PDB entry 7N9B | electron microscopy, 3.80 A resolution | chains A and D of the 5 polymer chains in the assembly

# Chain A
Name: Spike glycoprotein
Source organism: Severe acute respiratory syndrome coronavirus 2
Reference sequence: P0DTC2 (SPIKE_SARS2); residues 93-1300 here correspond to UniProt positions 1-1208 (UniProt number = residue number - 92)
Chain sequence (1380 residues; row label = number of the first residue in the row):
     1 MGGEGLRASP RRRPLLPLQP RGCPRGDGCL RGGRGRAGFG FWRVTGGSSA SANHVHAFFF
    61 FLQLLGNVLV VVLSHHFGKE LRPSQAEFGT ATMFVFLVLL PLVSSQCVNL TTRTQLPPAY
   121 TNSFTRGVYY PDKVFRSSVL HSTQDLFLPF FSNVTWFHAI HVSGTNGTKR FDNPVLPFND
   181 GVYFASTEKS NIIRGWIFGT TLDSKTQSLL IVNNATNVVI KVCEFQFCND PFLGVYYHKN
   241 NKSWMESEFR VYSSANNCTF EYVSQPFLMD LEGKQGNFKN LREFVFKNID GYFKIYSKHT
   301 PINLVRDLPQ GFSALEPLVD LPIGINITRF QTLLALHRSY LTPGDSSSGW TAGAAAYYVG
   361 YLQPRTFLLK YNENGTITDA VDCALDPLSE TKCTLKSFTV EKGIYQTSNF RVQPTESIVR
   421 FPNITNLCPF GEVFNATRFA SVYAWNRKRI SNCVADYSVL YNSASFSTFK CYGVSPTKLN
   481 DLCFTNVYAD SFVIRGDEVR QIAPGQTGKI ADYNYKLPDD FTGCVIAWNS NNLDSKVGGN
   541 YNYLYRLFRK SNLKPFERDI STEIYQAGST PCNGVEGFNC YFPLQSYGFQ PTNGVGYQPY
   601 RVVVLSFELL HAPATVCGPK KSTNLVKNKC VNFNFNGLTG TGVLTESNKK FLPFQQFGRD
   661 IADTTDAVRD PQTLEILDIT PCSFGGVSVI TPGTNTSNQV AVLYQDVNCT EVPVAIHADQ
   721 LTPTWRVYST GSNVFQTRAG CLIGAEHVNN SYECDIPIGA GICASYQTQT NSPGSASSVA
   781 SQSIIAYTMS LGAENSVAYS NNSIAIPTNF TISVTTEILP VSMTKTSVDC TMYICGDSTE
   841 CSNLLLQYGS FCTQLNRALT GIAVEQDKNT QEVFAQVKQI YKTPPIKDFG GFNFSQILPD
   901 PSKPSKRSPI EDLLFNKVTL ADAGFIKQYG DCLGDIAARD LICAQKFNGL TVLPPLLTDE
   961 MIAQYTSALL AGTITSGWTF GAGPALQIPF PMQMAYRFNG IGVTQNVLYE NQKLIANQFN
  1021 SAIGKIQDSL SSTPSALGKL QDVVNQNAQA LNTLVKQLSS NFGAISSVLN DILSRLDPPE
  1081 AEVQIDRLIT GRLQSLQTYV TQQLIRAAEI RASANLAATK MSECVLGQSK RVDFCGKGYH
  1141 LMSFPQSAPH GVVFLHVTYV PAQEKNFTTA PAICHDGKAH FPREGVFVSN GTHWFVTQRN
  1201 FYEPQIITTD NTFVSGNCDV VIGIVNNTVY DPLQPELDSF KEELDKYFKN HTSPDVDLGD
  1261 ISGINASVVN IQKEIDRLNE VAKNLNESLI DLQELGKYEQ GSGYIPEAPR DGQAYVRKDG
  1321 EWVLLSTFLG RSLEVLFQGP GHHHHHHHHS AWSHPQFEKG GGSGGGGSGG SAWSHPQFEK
Not modelled in the structure: 1-118, 160-173, 206-207, 236-258, 265-277, 335-354, 713-732, 769-781, 920-946, 1240-1380
Disulfides: Cys383-Cys393, Cys428-Cys453, Cys471-Cys524, Cys483-Cys617, Cys572-Cys580, Cys630-Cys682, Cys709-Cys741, Cys835-Cys841, Cys1124-Cys1135
Construct notes: initiating methionine (1); expression tag (2-92, 1301-1380); engineered mutation Gly774 (Arg682 in P0DTC2), Ser775 (Arg683 in P0DTC2), Ser777 (Arg685 in P0DTC2), Pro909 (Phe817 in P0DTC2), Pro984 (Ala892 in P0DTC2), Pro991 (Ala899 in P0DTC2), Pro1034 (Ala942 in P0DTC2), Pro1078 (Lys986 in P0DTC2), Pro1079 (Val987 in P0DTC2)
Curated features (UniProtKB/Swiss-Prot):
  - region: Asn372 to Cys393 (Putative superantigen), Arg495 to Asp497 (Integrin-binding motif), Asn540 to Phe548 (Immunodominant HLA epitope recognized by the CD8+), Pro773, Ala776 (Putative superantigen), Ser908 to Tyr929 (Fusion peptide 1), Lys927 to Phe947 (Fusion peptide 2), Asp1255 to Glu1294 (Heptad repeat 2)
  - site: Arg907, Ser908 (Cleavage)
  - glycosylation: Asn109 (N-linked (GlcNAc...) (complex) asparagine), Asn153 (N-linked (GlcNAc...) (hybrid) asparagine), Asn166 (N-linked (GlcNAc...) (complex) asparagine), Asn214 (N-linked (GlcNAc...) (hybrid) asparagine), Asn241 (N-linked (GlcNAc...) (complex) asparagine), Asn257 (N-linked (GlcNAc...) (complex) asparagine), Asn326 (N-linked (GlcNAc...) (high mannose) asparagine), Asn374 (N-linked (GlcNAc...) (complex) asparagine), Thr415 (O-linked (GalNAc) threonine), Ser417 (O-linked (HexNAc...) serine), Asn423 (N-linked (GlcNAc...) (complex) asparagine), Asn435 (N-linked (GlcNAc...) (complex) asparagine), Asn695 (N-linked (GlcNAc...) (hybrid) asparagine), Asn708 (N-linked (GlcNAc...) (complex) asparagine), Asn749 (N-linked (GlcNAc...) (complex) asparagine), Thr768 (O-linked (GlcNAc...) threonine), Thr770 (O-linked (GlcNAc...) threonine), Asn801 (N-linked (GlcNAc...) (high mannose) asparagine), Asn809 (N-linked (GlcNAc...) (hybrid) asparagine), Asn893 (N-linked (GlcNAc...) (hybrid) asparagine) and 6 more in UniProt
Reported in the primary citation:
  - mutagenesis - L544R/E576Q: decreased binding to NB21 Nanobody (chain D)
  - mutagenesis - E576K: abolished binding to NB21 Nanobody (chain D)

# Chain D
Name: NB21 Nanobody
Source organism: Lama glama
Notes: antibody fragment or engineered binder
Chain sequence (146 residues; each row starts with the number of its first residue; numbers below 1 keep their minus sign (Met-15 is residue -15)):
   -15 MASMTGGQQM GRDPNSQVQL VESGGGLVQA GGSLRLSCAV SGLGAHRVGW FRRAPGKERE
    45 FVAAIGANGG NTNYLDSVKG RFTISRDNAK NTIYLQMNSL KPQDTAVYYC AARDIETAEY
   105 TYWGQGTQVT VSSKLAAALE HHHHHH
Not modelled in the structure: -15 to 0, 118-130
Disulfides: Cys22-Cys94

# How chain A and chain D interact
Residue-residue contacts (23; chain A residue first):
  Tyr541(A) with Leu27(D); Gly28(D); Ala29(D); Ala51(D); Asn52(D)
  Asn542(A) with Asn52(D), hydrogen bond (side chain-backbone)
  Gly574(A) with Asn57(D)
  Val575(A) with Phe45(D), hydrophobic
  Glu576(A) with Phe45(D); Ala48(D); Tyr104(D), hydrogen bond
  Gly577(A) with Glu100(D)
  Phe578(A) with Ala102(D); Glu103(D)
  Asn579(A) with Ala102(D), hydrogen bond (backbone-backbone)
  Cys580(A) with Glu100(D)
  Tyr581(A) with Glu100(D); Thr101(D), hydrogen bond (side chain-backbone); Ala102(D), hydrogen bond (side chain-backbone)
  Phe582(A) with Arg31(D); Arg97(D)
  Leu584(A) with Arg97(D)
  Gln585(A) with Asp98(D), hydrogen bond (side chain-backbone)
Other interface residues (no listed pair), chain A (16 interface residues in all): Asn540, Ile564, Tyr587
Other interface residues (no listed pair), chain D (21 interface residues in all): Phe35, Asn55, Leu59, Arg70, Asn72
Interface features reported in the paper:
  - residue pairs: Tyr541(A)-Asn52(D) (backbone contact), Val575(A)-Phe45(D) (hydrophobic contact), Phe582(A)-Arg31(D) (cation-pi contact), Leu584(A)-Arg97(D) (backbone contact), Gln585(A)-Ala29(D), Leu59(D)-Val575(A) (hydrophobic contact), Tyr104(D)-Glu576(A) (hydrogen bond)
  - epitope / paratope residues, chain A: Tyr541(A), Val575(A), Phe582(A), Leu584(A), Gln585(A)
  - epitope / paratope residues, chain D: Ala29(D), Arg31(D), Phe45(D), Asn52(D), Leu59(D), Arg97(D), Tyr104(D)

# In short
The interface between chain A and chain D involves 16 residues on one side and 21 on the other; the contacts
include 6 hydrogen bonds. Polar pairs include Asn542(A)-Asn52(D), Glu576(A)-Tyr104(D) and Tyr581(A)-Thr101(D).
The authors report backbone contacts between Tyr541(A) and Asn52(D) and Leu584(A) and Arg97(D); hydrophobic
contacts between Val575(A) and Phe45(D) and Leu59(D) and Val575(A); a cation-pi contact between Phe582(A) and
Arg31(D). From the paper: L544R/E576Q of chain A reduce binding to NB21 Nanobody (chain D); epitope/paratope
residues Tyr541(A), Val575(A) and Ala29(D) among others.
Here chain A is Spike glycoprotein (Severe acute respiratory syndrome coronavirus 2) and chain D is NB21
Nanobody (Lama glama). Entry 7N9B (Potent neutralizing nanobodies resist convergent circulating variants of
SARS-CoV-2 by targeting novel and conserved epitopes-CovS with ...) was determined by electron microscopy
together with 7MDW, 7ME7, 7MEJ, 7N9C, 7N9E and 7N9T from the same study.
